Entry 5L60 (X-ray diffraction, 2.70 A resolution); this record covers chains C and D of the 28 polymer chains in the assembly.

[Chain C]
Protein: Proteasome subunit alpha type-4
From: Saccharomyces cerevisiae (strain ATCC 204508 / S288c)
Notes: EC 3.4.25.1
UniProtKB: P40303 (PSA4_YEAST); residues -1 to 252 here correspond to UniProt positions 1-254 (UniProt number = residue number + 2)
Amino-acid sequence (254 residues; numbered -1 to 252; the number before each row is that of its first residue; numbers below 1 keep their minus sign (Met-1 is residue -1)):
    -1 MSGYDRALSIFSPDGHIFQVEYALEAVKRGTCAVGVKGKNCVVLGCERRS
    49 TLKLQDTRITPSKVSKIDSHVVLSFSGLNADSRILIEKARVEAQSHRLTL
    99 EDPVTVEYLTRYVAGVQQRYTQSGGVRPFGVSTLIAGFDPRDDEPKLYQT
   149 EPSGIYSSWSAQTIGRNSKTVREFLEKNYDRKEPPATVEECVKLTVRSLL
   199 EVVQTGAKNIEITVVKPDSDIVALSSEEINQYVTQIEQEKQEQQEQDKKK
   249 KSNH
Disordered / not traced: -1 to 0, 241-252
Curated features (UniProtKB/Swiss-Prot):
  - modified residue: Thr58 (Phosphothreonine)

[Chain D]
Protein: Proteasome subunit alpha type-5
From: Saccharomyces cerevisiae (strain ATCC 204508 / S288c)
Notes: EC 3.4.25.1
UniProtKB: P32379 (PSA5_YEAST); residues -7 to 252 here correspond to UniProt positions 1-260 (UniProt number = residue number + 8)
Amino-acid sequence (260 residues; each row starts with the number of its first residue; numbers below 1 keep their minus sign (Met-7 is residue -7)):
    -7 MFLTRSEYDRGVSTFSPEGRLFQVEYSLEAIKLGSTAIGIATKEGVVLGV
    43 EKRATSPLLESDSIEKIVEIDRHIGCAMSGLTADARSMIEHARTAAVTHN
    93 LYYDEDINVESLTQSVCDLALRFGEGASGEERLMSRPFGVALLIAGHDAD
   143 DGYQLFHAEPSGTFYRYNAKAIGSGSEGAQAELLNEWHSSLTLKEAELLV
   193 LKILKQVMEEKLDENNAQLSCITKQDGFKIYDNEKTAELIKELKEKEAAE
   243 SPEEADVEMS
Disordered / not traced: -7 to 0, 118-124, 243-252

[How chain C and chain D interact]
Pairs across the interface - 61 pairs, chain C then chain D:
  Asp3(C) with Glu117(D)
  Arg4(C) with Glu117(D)
  Ala5(C) with Val4(D), hydrophobic; Glu117(D); Ser127(D)
  Ser7(C) with Ser127(D); Arg128(D)
  Ile8(C) with Gln15(D)
  Phe9(C) with Gln15(D); Tyr18(D), hydrophobic; Ser19(D); Leu73(D), hydrophobic; Arg128(D); Pro129(D); Gly131(D)
  Ser10(C) with Tyr18(D)
  Pro11(C) with Tyr18(D), hydrophobic; Glu21(D)
  Asp12(C) with Glu21(D)
  Gly13(C) with Tyr18(D); Glu21(D); Ala22(D)
  His14(C) with Leu25(D)
  Ile15(C) with Leu73(D), hydrophobic; Arg128(D)
  Lys35(C) with Glu52(D), salt bridge
  Gln116(C) with Ala75(D); Asp76(D)
  Thr119(C) with Arg128(D), hydrogen bond (backbone-side chain)
  Gln120(C) with Met126(D); Ser127(D), hydrogen bond (backbone-backbone); Arg128(D); Phe130(D)
  Ser121(C) with Ser127(D), hydrogen bond (backbone-side chain)
  Gly122(C) with Ser127(D)
  Ser151(C) with Ala75(D)
  Gly152(C) with Ala75(D)
  Ile153(C) with Thr74(D); Ala75(D)
  Ser155(C) with Leu51(D); Ser55(D)
  Ser156(C) with Leu51(D); Glu52(D), hydrogen bond; Ser55(D), hydrogen bond (backbone-side chain)
  Trp157(C) with Thr47(D); Ser48(D); Leu50(D); Leu51(D); Glu52(D)
  Ser158(C) with Leu50(D), hydrogen bond (backbone-backbone); Glu52(D), hydrogen bond
  Ala159(C) with Leu50(D)
  Leu173(C) with Leu50(D), hydrophobic
  Glu174(C) with Ser48(D), hydrogen bond; Pro49(D); Leu50(D)
  Tyr177(C) with Leu50(D), hydrophobic
  Arg179(C) with Pro49(D), hydrogen bond (side chain-backbone); Leu50(D), hydrogen bond (side chain-backbone); Leu51(D), hydrogen bond (side chain-backbone); Glu52(D)
Other interface residues (no listed pair), chain C (32 interface residues in all): Tyr154, Arg170
Other interface residues (no listed pair), chain D (28 interface residues in all): Asp1, Glu57, Ser79

[Summary]
32 residues of chain C face 28 of chain D across their interface, with 11 hydrogen bonds and 1 salt bridge.
Polar pairs include Lys35(C)-Glu52(D), Thr119(C)-Arg128(D) and Ser121(C)-Ser127(D).
Here chain C is Proteasome subunit alpha type-4 and chain D is Proteasome subunit alpha type-5, both from
Saccharomyces cerevisiae (strain ATCC 204508 / S288c). Entry 5L60 (Yeast 20S proteasome with human beta5c
(1-138) and human beta6 (97-111; 118-133) in complex with PR-924) was determined by X-ray diffraction,
deposited together with 5L52, 5L54, 5L55, 5L5A, 5L5B, 5L5D and 30 further entries.
